Entry 7SQO (electron microscopy, 3.17 A resolution); this record covers chains B and E of the 5 polymer chains in the assembly.

Chain B:
Protein: Guanine nucleotide-binding protein G(I)/G(S)/G(T) subunit beta-1
Organism: Bos taurus
UniProt: P62871 (GBB1_BOVIN); numbering as in UniProt (aligned over 2-340)
Amino-acid sequence (354 residues; row label = number of the first residue in the row; numbers below 1 keep their minus sign (Met-13 is residue -13)):
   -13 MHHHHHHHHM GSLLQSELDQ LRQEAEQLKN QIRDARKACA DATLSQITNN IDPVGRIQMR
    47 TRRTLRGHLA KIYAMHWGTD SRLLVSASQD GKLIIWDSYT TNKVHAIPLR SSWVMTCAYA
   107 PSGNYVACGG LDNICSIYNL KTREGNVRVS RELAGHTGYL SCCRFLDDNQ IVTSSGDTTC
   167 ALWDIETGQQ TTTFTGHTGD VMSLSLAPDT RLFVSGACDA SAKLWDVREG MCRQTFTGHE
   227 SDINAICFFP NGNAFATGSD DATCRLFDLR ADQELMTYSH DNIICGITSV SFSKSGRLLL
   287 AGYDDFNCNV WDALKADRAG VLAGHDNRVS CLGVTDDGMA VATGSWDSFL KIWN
Not modelled in the structure: -13 to 2
Sequence notes: initiating methionine (-13); expression tag (-12 to 1)
UniProt features mapped onto this chain:
  - modified residue: Ser2 (N-acetylserine), His266 (Phosphohistidine)

Chain E:
Protein: scFv-16
Organism: synthetic construct
Notes: antibody fragment or engineered binder
Amino-acid sequence (247 residues; each row starts with the number of its first residue; note: 2 numbers in that range are skipped by the numbering (no residue carries them; nothing is unmodelled there); a row labelled like 121A-121O holds insertion residues (121A, then the next letters in order)):
     2 VQLVESGGGL VQPGGSRKLS CSASGFAFSS FGMHWVRQAP EKGLEWVAYI SSGSGTIYYA
    62 DTVKGRFTIS RDDPKNTLFL QMTSLRSEDT AMYYCVRSIY YYGSSPFDFW GQGTTLTVSA
121A-121O GGGGSGGGGSGGGGS
   124 ADIVMTQATS SVPVTPGESV SISCRSSKSL LHSNGNTYLY WFLQRPGQSP QLLIYRMSNL
   184 ASGVPDRFSG SGSGTAFTLT ISRLEAEDVG VYYCMQHLEY PLTFGAGTKL EL
Not modelled in the structure: 121A-121O
Cystine bridges: Cys22-Cys96, Cys147-Cys217

How chain B and chain E interact:
Pairs across the interface - 11 pairs, chain B then chain E:
  Asp66(B) - Tyr103(E)  hydrogen bond
  Arg68(B) - Tyr103(E)
  Leu69(B) - Tyr103(E)  hydrophobic
  Val90(B) - Tyr103(E)
  Arg129(B) - Val2(E)
  Arg129(B) - Arg98(E)
  Glu130(B) - Gly26(E)
  Glu130(B) - Phe27(E)
  Glu130(B) - Ala28(E)  hydrogen bond (backbone-backbone)
  Glu130(B) - Phe32(E)
  Gly131(B) - Phe32(E)
Other interface residues (no listed pair), chain B (10 interface residues in all): Asp83, His91, Asn132
Other interface residues (no listed pair), chain E (9 interface residues in all): Tyr102, Phe110

Summary:
The interface between chain B and chain E involves 10 residues on one side and 9 on the other, with 2 hydrogen
bonds. Among the polar pairs are Asp66(B)-Tyr103(E) and Glu130(B)-Ala28(E).
Chain B is Guanine nucleotide-binding protein G(I)/G(S)/G(T) subunit beta-1 (Bos taurus) and chain E is
scFv-16 (synthetic construct); the structure, Structure of the orexin-2 receptor(OX2R) bound to TAK-925, Gi
and scFv16, was determined by electron microscopy together with 7SR8 from the same study.
